Entry 8KFU (X-ray diffraction, 2.30 A resolution); this record covers chains B and D of the 5 polymer chains in the assembly.

Chain B:
Protein: Holliday junction resolvase MOC1, chloroplastic
Source organism: Zea mays
UniProtKB: B4FCI7 (B4FCI7_MAIZE); numbering as in UniProt (aligned over 109-271)
Amino-acid sequence (163 residues; each row starts with the number of its first residue):
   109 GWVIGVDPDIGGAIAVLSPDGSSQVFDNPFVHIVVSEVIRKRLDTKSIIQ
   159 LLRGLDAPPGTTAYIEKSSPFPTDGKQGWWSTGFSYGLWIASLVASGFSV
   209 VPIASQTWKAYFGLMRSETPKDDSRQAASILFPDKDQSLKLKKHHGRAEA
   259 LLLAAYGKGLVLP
Ion coordination: Mn2+ site 1: Asp115, Asp117, Glu257 (shared with 1 residue of chain C); Mn2+ site 2: Asp115, Glu174 (shared with 2 residues of chain C)
From the paper describing this entry:
  - mutagenesis - D115N, K229A, H253A, H253D: decreased catalytic activity
  - catalytic residues: Lys229 (proposed by the authors, not directly observed)
  - catalytic residues: His253
  - binding site for the 33-nt DNA strand: Lys229
  - mutagenesis - H253K: abolished catalytic activity on HJ

Chain D:
Molecule: 25-nt DNA strand
Sequence (25 nucleotides; numbered 1 to 25; the number before each row is that of its first residue):
     1 ATCTGCAGGGTCTGGTTTCCAGACC
Disordered / not traced: 16-18
Ion coordination: Mn2+: DC25 (shared with 2 residues of chain A; 1 residue of chain E)

Chain B / chain D interface:
Pairs across the interface - 23 pairs, chain B then chain D:
  Val143(B) with DT11(D), phosphate contact; DC12(D), phosphate contact
  Ser144(B) with DG10(D), sugar contact; DT11(D), hydrogen bond to the phosphate; DC12(D), hydrogen bond to the phosphate
  Glu145(B) with DC19(D), hydrogen bond to the base
  Arg148(B) with DT11(D), salt bridge to the phosphate
  Thr181(B) with DG8(D), base contact
  Asp182(B) with DG8(D), hydrogen bond to the base
  Gly183(B) with DG8(D), hydrogen bond to the base; DG9(D), phosphate contact
  Lys184(B) with DG9(D), hydrogen bond to the phosphate; DG10(D), salt bridge to the phosphate
  Gln185(B) with DG9(D), hydrogen bond to the base; DG10(D), hydrogen bond to the phosphate; DT11(D), hydrogen bond to the phosphate
  Gly186(B) with DG9(D), hydrogen bond to the base
  Leu249(B) with DT2(D), phosphate contact; DC3(D), phosphate contact
  Lys250(B) with DC3(D), hydrogen bond to the phosphate; DT4(D), phosphate contact
  Lys251(B) with DT2(D), salt bridge to the phosphate; DC3(D), hydrogen bond to the phosphate
Also at the interface, not in a pair above, chain B (14 interface residues in all): Val142

Summary:
Chain B and chain D form an interface of 14 and 9 residues respectively, with 12 hydrogen bonds and 3 salt
bridges. Polar pairs include Glu145(B)-DC19(D), Asp182(B)-DG8(D) and Gly183(B)-DG8(D). From the paper:
catalytic residues Lys229(B) and His253(B); D115N, K229A and H253A of chain B, among others, reduce catalytic
activity; 5 substitutions were tested in all.
Chain B is Holliday junction resolvase MOC1, chloroplastic (Zea mays) and chain D is a 25-nt DNA strand; the
structure, Crystal structure of ZmMOC1 in complex with a nicked Holliday junction soaked in Mn2+ for 180 ...,
was determined by X-ray diffraction, deposited together with 8KFR, 8KFS, 8KFT, 8KFV and 8KFW.
